Entry 8TV1 (X-ray diffraction, 2.60 A resolution); this record covers chains D and C of the 3 polymer chains in the assembly.

Chain D:
Protein: S1C variant of Fab_L1 heavy chain
Source organism: Homo sapiens
Sequence (237 residues; each row starts with the number of its first residue; note: 8 numbers in that range are skipped by the numbering (no residue carries them; nothing is unmodelled there)):
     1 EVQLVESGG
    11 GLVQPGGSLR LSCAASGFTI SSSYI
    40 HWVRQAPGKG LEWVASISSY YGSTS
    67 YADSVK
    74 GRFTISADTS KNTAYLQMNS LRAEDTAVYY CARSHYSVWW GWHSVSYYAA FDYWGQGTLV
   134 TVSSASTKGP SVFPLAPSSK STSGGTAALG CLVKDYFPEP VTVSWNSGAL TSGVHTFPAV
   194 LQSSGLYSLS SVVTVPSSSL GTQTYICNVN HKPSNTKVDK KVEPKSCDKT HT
Unresolved in the structure: 239-245
Disulfide bonds: Cys23-Cys104, Cys164-Cys220

Chain C:
Protein: Ephrin type-A receptor 2
Source organism: Homo sapiens
Notes: EC 2.7.10.1
UniProtKB: P29317 (EPHA2_HUMAN); residues 23-326 here = UniProt positions 23-326
Sequence (308 residues; numbered 23 to 330; the number before each row is that of its first residue):
    23 AAQGKEVVLL DFAAAGGELG WLTHPYGKGW DLMQNIMNDM PIYMYSVCNV MSGDQDNWLR
    83 TNWVYRGEAE RIFIELKFTV RDCNSFPGGA SSCKETFNLY YAESDLDYGT NFQKRLFTKI
   143 DTIAPDEITV SSDFEARHVK LNVEERSVGP LTRKGFYLAF QDIGACVALL SVRVYYKKCP
   203 ELLQGLAHFP ETIAGSDAPS LATVAGTCVD HAVVPPGGEE PRMHCAVDGE WLVPIGQCLC
   263 QAGYEKVEDA CQACSPGFFK FEASESPCLE CPEHTLPSPE GATSCECEEG FFRAPQDPAS
   323 MPCTLVPR
Unresolved in the structure: 23-26, 330
Disulfide bonds: Cys70-Cys188, Cys105-Cys115, Cys201-Cys247, Cys230-Cys260, Cys262-Cys273, Cys276-Cys290, Cys293-Cys307, Cys309-Cys325
Differences from the reference sequence: expression tag (327-330)
Swiss-Prot annotation at these positions:
  - mutagenesis: Arg103 (R103E: Significantly reduced response to EFNA1)

Chain D / chain C interface:
Contacting residue pairs (44; chain D residue first):
  Tyr34(D) with Phe156(C); Glu157(C), hydrogen bond
  Tyr59(D) with Asn71(C); Val72(C); Met73(C), hydrogen bond (side chain-backbone); Ser74(C), hydrogen bond
  Tyr60(D) with Cys70(C), hydrogen bond (side chain-backbone); Met73(C), hydrophobic; Phe108(C), hydrophobic; Pro109(C); Phe156(C), hydrophobic
  Gly61(D) with Pro109(C)
  Ser62(D) with Phe156(C)
  Tyr109(D) with Phe156(C), hydrophobic
  Ser110(D) with Met55(C); Phe156(C); Glu157(C)
  Val111(D) with Cys70(C), hydrophobic; Arg103(C), hydrogen bond (backbone-side chain); Phe156(C); Glu157(C); Ala158(C), hydrogen bond (backbone-backbone)
  Trp112(D) with Ser68(C); Thr101(C); Ala190(C)
  Trp113(D) with Met59(C), hydrophobic; Glu157(C); Ala158(C), hydrogen bond (backbone-backbone); Arg159(C)
  Gly114(D) with Asn57(C), hydrogen bond (backbone-side chain)
  Trp115(D) with Met55(C), hydrophobic; Gln56(C); Asn57(C); Ile64(C); Tyr65(C); Met66(C)
  His116(D) with Met55(C); Gln56(C), hydrogen bond (backbone-backbone)
  Ser117(D) with Asp53(C), hydrogen bond; Leu54(C); Met55(C)
  Val118(D) with Leu54(C), hydrogen bond (backbone-backbone)
  Ser119(D) with Asp53(C)
  Tyr120(D) with Gly49(C)
Other interface residues (no listed pair), chain D (18 interface residues in all): Ser57
Other interface residues (no listed pair), chain C (29 interface residues in all): Val161, Cys188, Val189, Leu192

In short:
The interface between chain D and chain C involves 18 residues on one side and 29 on the other, with 11
hydrogen bonds. Among the polar pairs are Tyr34(D)-Glu157(C), Tyr59(D)-Met73(C) and Tyr59(D)-Ser74(C). From
UniProt: one mutagenesis site on chain C.
Here chain D is S1C variant of Fab_L1 heavy chain and chain C is Ephrin type-A receptor 2, both from Homo
sapiens. Entry 8TV1 (Structure of the EphA2 LBDCRD bound to FabS1C_L1) was determined by X-ray diffraction
(same publication as 8TV5, 8TV2 and 8TRV).
